4AFR - chain A; structure by X-ray diffraction, 1.60 A resolution.

Chain A:
Name: Metacaspase
From: Trypanosoma brucei brucei
UniProtKB: Q585F3 (Q585F3_TRYB2); numbering as in UniProt (aligned over 1-347)
Chain sequence (367 residues; each row starts with the number of its first residue; numbers below 1 keep their minus sign (Met-19 is residue -19)):
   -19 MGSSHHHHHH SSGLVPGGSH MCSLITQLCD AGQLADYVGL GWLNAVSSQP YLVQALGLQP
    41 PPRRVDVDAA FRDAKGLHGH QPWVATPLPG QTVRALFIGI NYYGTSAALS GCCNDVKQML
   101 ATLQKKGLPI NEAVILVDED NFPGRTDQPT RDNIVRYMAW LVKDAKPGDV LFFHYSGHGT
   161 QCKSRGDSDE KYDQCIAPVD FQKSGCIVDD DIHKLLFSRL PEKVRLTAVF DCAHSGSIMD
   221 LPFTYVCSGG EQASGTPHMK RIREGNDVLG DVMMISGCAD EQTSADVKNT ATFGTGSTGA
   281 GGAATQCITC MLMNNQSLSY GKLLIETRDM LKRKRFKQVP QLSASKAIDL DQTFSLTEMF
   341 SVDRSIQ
Not modelled in the structure: -19 to 3, 166-170, 268-276
Differences from the reference sequence: expression tag (-19 to 0); engineered mutation Ala213 (Cys in Q585F3)
Curated features (UniProtKB/Swiss-Prot):
  - active site: His158
  - binding site (Ca(2+)): Asp173, Asp189, Asp190, Asp220
  - site: Lys55, Gly56 (Cleavage), Asp95 (Important for Arg/Lys-specific substrate specificity), Asp211 (Important for Arg/Lys-specific substrate specificity), Lys268 (Cleavage)
  - mutagenesis: Tyr31 (Y31A: Increases autoprocessing resulting in the degradation of the enzyme), Lys55 (K55G: Loss of autoprocessing. Loss of catalytic activity towards large protein substrates, no effect on catalytic activity towards short oligopeptide substrates, reduces affinity of the high affinity ...), Cys92 (C92A: Reduced autoprocessing and 50% loss of catalytic activity towards substrates), Asp95 (D95A: Loss of autoprocessing and catalytic activity towards substrates), Ser156 (S156A: 3-fold increase in catalytic activity towards substrates), Asp189 to Asp190 (Loss of autoprocessing and catalytic activity towards substrates), Asp211 (D211A: Loss of autoprocessing and catalytic activity towards substrates), Cys212 (C212G: Severe loss of catalytic activity), Lys268 (K268G: Loss of autoprocessing. Loss of catalytic activity towards large protein substrates, no effect on catalytic activity towards short oligopeptide substrates, reduces affinity of the high ...)
What the authors report for this chain:
  - specificity-determining residues: Asp95, Asp211
  - post-translational modification sites: Lys55, Lys268 (citing earlier work)

Overview:
From UniProt: active-site residue His158, 4 Ca2+-binding residues and 10 mutagenesis sites. The paper reports
specificity determinants Asp95 and Asp211; modification sites Lys55 and Lys268.
Chain A is Metacaspase (Trypanosoma brucei brucei); the structure, The structure of metacaspase 2 (C213A
mutant) from T. brucei, was determined by X-ray diffraction, deposited together with 4AF8, 4AFP and 4AFV.
